Entry 7XKP (electron microscopy, 3.00 A resolution); this record covers chains F and G of the 7 polymer chains in the assembly.

# Chain F
Name: ATP synthase subunit beta
Source organism: Bacillus sp. PS3
Notes: EC 7.1.2.2
UniProt: A0A0M4U1P9 (A0A0M4U1P9_BACP3); residues 1-473 here = UniProt positions 1-473
Chain sequence (484 residues; each row starts with the number of its first residue; numbers below 1 keep their minus sign (Met-10 is residue -10)):
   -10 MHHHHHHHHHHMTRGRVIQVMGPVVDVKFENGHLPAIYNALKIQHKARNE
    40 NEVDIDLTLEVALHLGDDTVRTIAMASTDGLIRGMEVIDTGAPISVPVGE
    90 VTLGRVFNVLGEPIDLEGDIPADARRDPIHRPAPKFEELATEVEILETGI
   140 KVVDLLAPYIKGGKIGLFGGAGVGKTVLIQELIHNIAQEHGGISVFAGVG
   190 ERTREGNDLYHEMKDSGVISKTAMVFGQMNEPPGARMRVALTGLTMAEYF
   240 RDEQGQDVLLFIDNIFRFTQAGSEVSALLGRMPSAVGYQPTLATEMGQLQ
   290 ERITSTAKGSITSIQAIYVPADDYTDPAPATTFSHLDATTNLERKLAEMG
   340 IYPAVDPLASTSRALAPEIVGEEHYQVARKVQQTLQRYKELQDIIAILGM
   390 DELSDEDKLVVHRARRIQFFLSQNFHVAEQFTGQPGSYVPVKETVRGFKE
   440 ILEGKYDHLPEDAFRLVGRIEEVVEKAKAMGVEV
Unresolved in the structure: -10 to 0, 472-473
Construct notes: initiating methionine (-10); expression tag (-9 to 0)
Metal / ion sites: Mg2+: Thr165, Glu190 (together with ADP)
Residues lining bound ligands: ADP (adenosine-5'-diphosphate): Gly159, Ala160, Gly161, Val162, Gly163, Lys164, Thr165, Val166, Arg191, Glu194, Tyr341, Phe414, Ala417

# Chain G
Name: ATP synthase gamma chain
Source organism: Bacillus sp. PS3
UniProt: A0A0M4TPJ7 (A0A0M4TPJ7_BACP3); residues 1-285 here = UniProt positions 1-285
Chain sequence (285 residues; numbered 1 to 285; the number before each row is that of its first residue):
     1 MASLRDIKTRINATKKTSQITKAMEMVSTSKLNRAEQNAKSFVPYMEKIQ
    51 EVVANVALGAGGASHPMLVSRPVKKTGYLVITSDRGLAGAYNSNVLRLVY
   101 QTIQKRHASPDEYAIIVIGRVGLSFFRKRNMPVILDITRLPDQPSFADIK
   151 EIARKTVGLFADGTFDELYMYYNHYVSAIQQEVTERKLLPLTDLAENKQR
   201 TVYEFEPSQEEILDVLLPQYAESLIYGALLDAKASEHAARMTAMKNATDN
   251 ANELIRTLTLSYNRARQAAITQEITEIVAGANALQ
Unresolved in the structure: 1, 285

# Chain F / chain G interface
Contacting residue pairs - 11 pairs, chain F then chain G:
  Met271(F) - Ala283(G)  hydrophobic
  Ala274(F) - Glu276(G)
  Ala385(F) - Asn250(G)  hydrogen bond (backbone-side chain)
  Ile386(F) - Ala247(G)
  Ile386(F) - Asn250(G)  hydrogen bond (backbone-side chain)
  Ile386(F) - Leu254(G)  hydrophobic
  Asp390(F) - Gly89(G)
  Asp390(F) - Ala90(G)
  Glu391(F) - Leu87(G)  hydrogen bond (side chain-backbone)
  Glu391(F) - Ala88(G)  hydrogen bond (side chain-backbone)
  Asp394(F) - Arg129(G)  salt bridge
Other interface residues (no listed pair), chain F (9 interface residues in all): Val275, Leu387
Other interface residues (no listed pair), chain G (14 interface residues in all): Thr17, Lys128, Ala251, Gln272

# In short
9 residues of chain F face 14 of chain G across their interface; the contacts include 4 hydrogen bonds and 1
salt bridge. Among the polar pairs are Asp394(F)-Arg129(G), Ala385(F)-Asn250(G) and Ile386(F)-Asn250(G). Chain
F binds ADP. Thr165(F) and Glu190(F) coordinate Mg2+.
Here chain F is ATP synthase subunit beta and chain G is ATP synthase gamma chain, both from Bacillus sp. PS3.
Entry 7XKP (F1 domain of epsilon C-terminal domain deleted FoF1 from Bacillus PS3,state1,unisite condition)
was determined by electron microscopy, deposited together with 7XKH, 7XKO, 7XKQ and 7XKR.
